Entry 7WBB (electron microscopy, 3.60 A resolution); this record covers chains A and F of the 7 polymer chains in the assembly.

== Chain A (and F) ==
Protein: AFG2 isoform 1
Organism: Saccharomyces cerevisiae
Notes: chain F of this document is another copy of the same molecule, construct and numbering; everything in this record applies to it too
Reference sequence: A0A6A5PRU8 (A0A6A5PRU8_YEASX); numbering as in UniProt (aligned over 1-780)
Chain sequence (780 residues; each row starts with the number of its first residue):
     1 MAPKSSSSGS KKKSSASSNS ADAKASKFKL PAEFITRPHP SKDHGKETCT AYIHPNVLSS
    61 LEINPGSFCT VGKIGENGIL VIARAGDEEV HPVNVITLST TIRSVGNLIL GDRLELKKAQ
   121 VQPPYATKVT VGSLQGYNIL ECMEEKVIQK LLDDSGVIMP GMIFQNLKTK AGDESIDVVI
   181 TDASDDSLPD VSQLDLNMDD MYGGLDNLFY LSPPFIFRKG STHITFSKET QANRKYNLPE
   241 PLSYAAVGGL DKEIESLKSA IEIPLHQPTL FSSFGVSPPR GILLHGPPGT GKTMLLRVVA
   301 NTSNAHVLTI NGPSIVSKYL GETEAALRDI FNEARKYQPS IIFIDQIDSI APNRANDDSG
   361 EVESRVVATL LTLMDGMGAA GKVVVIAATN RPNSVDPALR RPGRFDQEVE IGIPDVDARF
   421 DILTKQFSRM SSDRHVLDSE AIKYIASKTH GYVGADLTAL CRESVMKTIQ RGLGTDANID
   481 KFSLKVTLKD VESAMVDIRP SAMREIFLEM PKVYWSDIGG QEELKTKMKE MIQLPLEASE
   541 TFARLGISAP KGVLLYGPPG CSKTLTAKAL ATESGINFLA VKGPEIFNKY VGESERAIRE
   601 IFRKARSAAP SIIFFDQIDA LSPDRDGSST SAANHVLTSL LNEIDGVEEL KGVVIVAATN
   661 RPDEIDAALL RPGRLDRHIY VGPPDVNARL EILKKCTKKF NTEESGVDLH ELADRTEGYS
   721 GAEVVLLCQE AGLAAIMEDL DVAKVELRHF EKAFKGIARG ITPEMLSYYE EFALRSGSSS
Disordered / not traced: 1-28, 186-208, 778-780 (chain F: 1-28, 186-208, 505-512, 586-598, 624-629, 778-780)
Differences from the reference sequence: engineered mutation Q346 (Glu in A0A6A5PRU8), Q617 (Glu in A0A6A5PRU8)
Small-molecule neighbours:
  - ATP (adenosine-5'-triphosphate), molecule 1: A246, V247, G248, L250, P288, G289, T290, G291, K292, T293, M294, Q346, N390, I422, G454, A455, T458
  - ATP, molecule 2: D517, I518, G519, G520, P558, P559, G560, C561, S562, K563, T564, L565, Q617, T659, N660, I692, G721, A722
From the paper describing this entry:
  - mutagenesis - Y319A, E346Q/E617Q, M503A, R504A, Y590A, V647R: decreased growth
  - binding site for ATP: R401, R404, R671, R674
  - binding site for substrate: K318 to L320, K589 to V591
  - conformationally variable residues: M374 to A380, I644 to L650
  - contacts within the chain: E240-R429, P241-N301 (backbone contact)
  - mutagenesis - Y236R, E240A, P241A, R499A, F507A: unchanged growth

== Chain A / chain F interface ==
Pairs across the interface (56; chain A residue first):
  I263(A) with Q470(F); L473(F), hydrophobic
  Q267(A) with N478(F)
  L270(A) with I469(F), hydrophobic; I479(F); K481(F)
  S273(A) with S431(F), hydrogen bond (backbone-side chain); K481(F)
  F274(A) with M430(F); R434(F); V465(F), hydrophobic
  S277(A) with R462(F), hydrogen bond (backbone-side chain)
  P278(A) with R462(F)
  P279(A) with R462(F); M466(F), hydrophobic
  N332(A) with G75(F), hydrogen bond (side chain-backbone)
  R335(A) with G75(F), hydrogen bond (side chain-backbone); E76(F), hydrogen bond (side chain-backbone); N77(F), hydrogen bond
  K336(A) with F209(F)
  D357(A) with K318(F)
  D358(A) with Y319(F), hydrogen bond
  G360(A) with P313(F)
  E361(A) with K318(F)
  S364(A) with P313(F); S314(F)
  R365(A) with S314(F), hydrogen bond (backbone-side chain)
  A368(A) with N311(F)
  T372(A) with E76(F)
  L373(A) with G75(F); E76(F)
  G378(A) with N237(F)
  G403(A) with R462(F), hydrogen bond (backbone-side chain)
  D406(A) with A459(F); R462(F), salt bridge
  E530(A) with L733(F); M737(F)
  M531(A) with L733(F), hydrophobic
  L534(A) with L733(F); I736(F), hydrophobic; M737(F), hydrophobic
  E537(A) with L740(F)
  T541(A) with I736(F); D741(F)
  F542(A) with I736(F), hydrophobic
  R544(A) with D741(F), salt bridge; V742(F), hydrogen bond (side chain-backbone)
  L545(A) with K699(F); F700(F), hydrophobic; V742(F), hydrophobic
  I547(A) with Q729(F); G732(F); L733(F), hydrophobic
  S548(A) with Q729(F)
  V591(A) with D358(F)
  D645(A) with R504(F)
Also at the interface, not in a pair above, chain A (43 interface residues in all): T269, V276, R328, M377, R401, R404, E540, G646
Also at the interface, not in a pair above, chain F (38 interface residues in all): I74, T293, D480

== In short ==
43 residues of chain A and 38 residues of chain F are in contact, with 10 hydrogen bonds and 2 salt bridges.
Polar contacts include D406(A)-R462(F), R544(A)-D741(F) and S273(A)-S431(F). From the paper: a binding site
for ATP at R401(A), R404(A) and R671(A) among others; Y319A, E346Q/E617Q and M503A of chain A, among others,
reduce growth; 11 substitutions were tested in all.
Both chains are AFG2 isoform 1 (Saccharomyces cerevisiae). Entry 7WBB (Cryo-EM structure of substrate engaged
Drg1 hexamer) was determined by electron microscopy (same publication as 7WD3, 7YKK, 7YKL, 7YKT and 7YKZ).
